Entry 6OO2 (electron microscopy, 4.40 A resolution (low resolution: residue-level contacts below are approximate; hydrogen-bond / salt-bridge calls are withheld)); this record covers chains E and G of the 19 polymer chains in the assembly.

[Chain E]
Protein: Vacuolar protein sorting-associated protein 4
From: Saccharomyces cerevisiae
Reference sequence: P52917 (VPS4_YEAST); residues 101-437 here = UniProt positions 101-437
Amino-acid sequence (337 residues; row label = number of the first residue in the row):
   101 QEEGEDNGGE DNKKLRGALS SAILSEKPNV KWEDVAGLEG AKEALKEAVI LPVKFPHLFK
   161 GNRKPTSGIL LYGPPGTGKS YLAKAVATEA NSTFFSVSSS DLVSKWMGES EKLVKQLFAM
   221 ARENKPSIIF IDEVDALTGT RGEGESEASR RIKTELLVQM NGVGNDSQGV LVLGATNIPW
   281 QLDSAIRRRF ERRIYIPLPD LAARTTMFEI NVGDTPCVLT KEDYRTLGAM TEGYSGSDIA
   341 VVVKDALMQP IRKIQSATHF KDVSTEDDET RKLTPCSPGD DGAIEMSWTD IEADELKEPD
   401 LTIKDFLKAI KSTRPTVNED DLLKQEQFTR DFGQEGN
Unresolved in the structure: 101-125, 365-369, 434-437
Swiss-Prot annotation at these positions:
  - binding site (ATP): Gly-173 to Ser-180
  - mutagenesis: Lys-179 (K179A: No ATP hydrolysis. Missorting of vacuolar proteins), Gln-216 (Q216A: Abolishes oligomerization), Glu-233 (E233Q: Defective in ATP hydrolysis. Missorting of vacuolar proteins)
Small-molecule neighbours:
  - ADP (adenosine-5'-diphosphate), molecule 1: Asp-134, Val-135, Ala-136, Leu-138, Pro-175, Gly-176, Thr-177, Gly-178, Lys-179, Ser-180, Tyr-181, Met-307, Ile-310, Gly-336, Ser-337
  - ADP, molecule 2: Asn-261, Arg-288, Arg-289

[Chain G]
Protein: Designed Cyclic Peptide
Amino-acid sequence (30 residues; numbered 1 to 30; the number before each row is that of its first residue; X marks 8 residues of unknown identity (built as UNK)):
     1 GGDEIVNKVL GGSSGGXXXX XXXXGGKGCK
Unresolved in the structure: 13-17, 26-30

[Interface between chain E and chain G]
Contacting residue pairs (4):
  Trp-206(E) with Val-9(G); Leu-10(G)
  Met-207(E) with Leu-10(G); Gly-11(G)
Other interface residues (no listed pair), chain E (4 interface residues in all): Lys-205, Glu-245
Other interface residues (no listed pair), chain G (4 interface residues in all): Gly-12

[In short]
The chain E/chain G interface involves 4 residues from each chain. Ligands of chain E: ADP. UniProt lists 8
ATP-binding residues and 3 mutagenesis sites on chain E.
Chain E is Vacuolar protein sorting-associated protein 4 (Saccharomyces cerevisiae) and chain G is Designed
Cyclic Peptide; the structure, Vps4 with Cyclic Peptide Bound in the Central Pore, was determined by electron
microscopy (same publication as 6NDY).
